Entry 6ZNZ (X-ray diffraction, 1.89 A resolution); this record covers chains AAA and BBB of the 3 polymer chains in the assembly.

== Chain AAA ==
Molecule: Urease subunit gamma
From: Sporosarcina pasteurii
Notes: EC 3.5.1.5
Reference sequence: A0A0H3YGY5 (A0A0H3YGY5_SPOPA); residues 1-100 here = UniProt positions 1-100
Amino-acid sequence (100 residues; row label = number of the first residue in the row):
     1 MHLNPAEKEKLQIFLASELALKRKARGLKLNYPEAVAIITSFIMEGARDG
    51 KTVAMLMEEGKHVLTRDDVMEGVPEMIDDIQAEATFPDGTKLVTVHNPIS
Modified positions: Met-1 (N-carboxymethionine; CXM)

== Chain BBB ==
Molecule: Urease subunit beta
From: Sporosarcina pasteurii
Notes: EC 3.5.1.5
Reference sequence: P41021 (URE2_SPOPA); residue numbers follow UniProt; this construct covers 5-126
Amino-acid sequence (122 residues; numbered 5 to 126; the number before each row is that of its first residue):
     5 NYIVPGEYRVAEGEIEINAGREKTTIRVSNTGDRPIQVGSHIHFVEVNKE
    55 LLFDRAEGIGRRLNIPSGTAARFEPGEEMEVELTELGGNREVFGISDLTN
   105 GSVDNKELILQRAKELGYKGVE

== Interface between chain AAA and chain BBB ==
Pairs across the interface - 11 pairs, chain AAA then chain BBB:
  Arg-66(AAA) / Tyr-6(BBB)  hydrogen bond
  Glu-71(AAA) / Asn-5(BBB)
  Glu-71(AAA) / Tyr-6(BBB)
  Glu-71(AAA) / Ile-7(BBB)  hydrogen bond (side chain-backbone)
  Gly-72(AAA) / Tyr-6(BBB)  hydrogen bond (backbone-side chain)
  Gly-72(AAA) / Ile-7(BBB)
  Gly-72(AAA) / Pro-9(BBB)
  Pro-74(AAA) / Tyr-6(BBB)
  Glu-75(AAA) / Tyr-6(BBB)  hydrogen bond
  Glu-75(AAA) / Val-8(BBB)
  Met-76(AAA) / Pro-9(BBB)  hydrophobic

== Overview ==
6 residues of chain AAA and 5 residues of chain BBB are in contact; the contacts include 4 hydrogen bonds.
Among the polar pairs are Arg-66(AAA)/Tyr-6(BBB), Glu-71(AAA)/Ile-7(BBB) and Gly-72(AAA)/Tyr-6(BBB).
Here chain AAA is Urease subunit gamma and chain BBB is Urease subunit beta, both from Sporosarcina pasteurii.
Entry 6ZNZ (1.89 A resolution 4-methylcatechol (4-methylbenzene-1,2-diol) inhibited Sporosarcina pasteurii
urease) was determined by X-ray diffraction (same publication as 6ZNY, 6ZO0, 6ZO1, 6ZO2 and 6ZO3).
